8ONU - chains A and B; structure by solution NMR.

== Chain A ==
Molecule: Lipopolysaccharide export system protein LptA
Organism: Acinetobacter baumannii
UniProtKB: V5VEZ9 (V5VEZ9_ACIBA); numbering as in UniProt (aligned over 33-164)
Chain sequence (133 residues; row label = number of the first residue in the row):
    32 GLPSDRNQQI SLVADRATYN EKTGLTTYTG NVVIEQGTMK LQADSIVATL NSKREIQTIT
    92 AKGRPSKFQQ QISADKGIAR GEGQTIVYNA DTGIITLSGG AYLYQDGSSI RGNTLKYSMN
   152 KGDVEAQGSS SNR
Differences from the reference sequence: expression tag (32)
What the authors report for this chain:
  - specificity-determining residues: Tyr50, Tyr59 (proposed by the authors, not directly observed)

== Chain B ==
Molecule: Thanatin-like derivative
UniProtKB: P55788 (THAN_PODMA); residues 206-221 here correspond to UniProt positions 6-21 (UniProt number = residue number - 200)
Chain sequence (16 residues; each row starts with the number of its first residue):
   206 VPITYXNRAT XKCARY
Differences from the reference sequence: engineered mutation Thr209 (Ile9 in P55788), Tyr221 (Met21 in P55788); modified residue (211, 214, 216, 219)
Modified / non-standard residues: Val206 (1-[(2S)-3-methyl-1-oxidanylidene-butan-2-yl]guanidine; EU0); Pro207 (4-hydroxyproline; HYP); LE1 (3-sulfanyl-L-valine) at position 211, 4FO ((2R)-2,4-diaminobutanoic acid) at position 216; Ala214, Ala219 (2,4-diaminobutyric acid; DAB)
Disulfide bonds: LE1_211-Cys218

== How chain A and chain B interact ==
Contacting residue pairs (37):
  Gly32(A) with Arg220(B); Tyr221(B)
  Leu33(A) with Arg220(B)
  Pro34(A) with Arg220(B)
  Asp36(A) with Arg220(B)
  Asn38(A) with Pro207(B)
  Gln39(A) with Pro207(B); Ile208(B); Thr209(B); Arg220(B)
  Gln40(A) with Val206(B); Pro207(B)
  Ile41(A) with Val206(B); Pro207(B); Ile208(B); Thr209(B)
  Ser42(A) with Thr209(B)
  Leu43(A) with Ile208(B); Thr209(B); Tyr210(B); LE1_211(B)
  Val44(A) with LE1_211(B); Arg213(B)
  Ala45(A) with LE1_211(B); Asn212(B); Arg213(B)
  Asp46(A) with Arg213(B); Ala214(B)
  Ala48(A) with Tyr210(B)
  Thr57(A) with Tyr221(B)
  Tyr59(A) with Tyr210(B); Tyr221(B)
  Gly61(A) with Arg213(B)
  Asn62(A) with Arg213(B)
  Val63(A) with Arg213(B)
  Leu81(A) with Tyr221(B)
  Arg85(A) with Tyr221(B)
Also at the interface, not in a pair above, chain A (25 interface residues in all): Ser35, Thr49, Ile65, Ile87
Interface features reported in the paper:
  - residue pairs: Ile41(A)-Ile208(B) (backbone contact), Leu43(A)-Tyr210(B) (backbone contact), Leu43(A)-Ile208(B) (hydrophobic contact), Val44(A)-Arg213(B), Asp46(A)-Arg213(B), Asn62(A)-Arg213(B), Ile65(A)-Ile208(B) (hydrophobic contact), Leu81(A)-Tyr221(B), Arg85(A)-Tyr221(B)
  - interface residues, chain A: Val44(A), Ala45(A), Ala48(A)

== Summary ==
25 residues of chain A face 11 of chain B across their interface. The paper describes backbone contacts
between Ile41(A) and Ile208(B) and Leu43(A) and Tyr210(B); hydrophobic contacts between Leu43(A) and Ile208(B)
and Ile65(A) and Ile208(B); contacts between Val44(A) and Arg213(B), Asp46(A) and Arg213(B) and Asn62(A) and
Arg213(B) among others. The paper reports interface residues Val44(A), Ala45(A) and Ala48(A); specificity
determinants Tyr50(A) and Tyr59(A).
Here chain A is Lipopolysaccharide export system protein LptA (Acinetobacter baumannii) and chain B is
Thanatin-like derivative. Entry 8ONU (Solution structure of thanatin analogue 7 in complex with LptAm(Ab)1.0)
was determined by solution NMR.
